Entry 7QH6 (electron microscopy, 3.08 A resolution); this record covers chains W and A of the 46 polymer chains in the assembly.

== Chain W ==
Molecule: 39S ribosomal protein L27, mitochondrial
From: Homo sapiens
UniProt: Q9P0M9 (RM27_HUMAN); residue numbers follow UniProt; this construct covers 1-148
Amino-acid sequence (148 residues; row label = number of the first residue in the row):
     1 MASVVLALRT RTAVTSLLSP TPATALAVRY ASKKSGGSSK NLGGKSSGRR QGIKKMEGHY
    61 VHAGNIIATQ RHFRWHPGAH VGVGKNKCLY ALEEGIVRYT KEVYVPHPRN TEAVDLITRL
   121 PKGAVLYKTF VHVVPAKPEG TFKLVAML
Unresolved in the structure: 1-39

== Chain A ==
Molecule: 16S ribosomal RNA
From: Homo sapiens
Sequence (1559 nucleotides; row label = number of the first residue in the row):
  1671 GCUAAACCUA GCCCCAAACC CACUCCACCU UACUACCAGA CAACCUUAGC CAAACCAUUU
  1731 ACCCAAAUAA AGUAUAGGCG AUAGAAAUUG AAACCUGGCG CAAUAGAUAU AGUACCGCAA
  1791 GGGAAAGAUG AAAAAUUAUA ACCAAGCAUA AUAUAGCAAG GACUAACCCC UAUACCUUCU
  1851 GCAUAAUGAA UUAACUAGAA AUAACUUUGC AAGGAGAGCC AAAGCUAAGA CCCCCGAAAC
  1911 CAGACGAGCU ACCUAAGAAC AGCUAAAAGA GCACACCCGU CUAUGUAGCA AAAUAGUGGG
  1971 AAGAUUUAUA GGUAGAGGCG ACAAACCUAC CGAGCCUGGU GAUAGCUGGU UGUCCAAGAU
  2031 AGAAUCUUAG UUCAACUUUA AAUUUGCCCA CAGAACCCUC UAAAUCCCCU UGUAAAUUUA
  2091 ACUGUUAGUC CAAAGAGGAA CAGCUCUUUG GACACUAGGA AAAAACCUUG UAGAGAGAGU
  2151 AAAAAAUUUA ACACCCAUAG UAGGCCUAAA AGCAGCCACC AAUUAAGAAA GCGUUCAAGC
  2211 UCAACACCCA CUACCUAAAA AAUCCCAAAC AUAUAACUGA ACUCCUCACA CCCAAUUGGA
  2271 CCAAUCUAUC ACCCUAUAGA AGAACUAAUG UUAGUAUAAG UAACAUGAAA ACAUUCUCCU
  2331 CCGCAUAAGC CUGCGUCAGA UUAAAACACU GAACUGACAA UUAACAGCCC AAUAUCUACA
  2391 AUCAACCAAC AAGUCAUUAU UACCCUCACU GUCAACCCAA CACAGGCAUG CUCAUAAGGA
  2451 AAGGUUAAAA AAAGUAAAAG GAACUCGGCA AAUCUUACCC CGCCUGUUUA CCAAAAACAU
  2511 CACCUCUAGC AUCACCAGUA UUAGAGGCAC CGCCUGCCCA GUGACACAUG UUUAACGGCC
  2571 GCGGUACCCU AACCGUGCAA AGGUAGCAUA AUCACUUGUU CCUUAAAUAG GGACCUGUAU
  2631 GAAUGGCUCC ACGAGGGUUC AGCUGUCUCU UACUUUUAAC CAGUGAAAUU GACCUGCCCG
  2691 UGAAGAGGCG GGCAUAACAC AGCAAGACGA GAAGACCCUA UGGAGCUUUA AUUUAUUAAU
  2751 GCAAACAGUA CCUAACAAAC CCACAGGUCC UAAACUACCA AACCUGCAUU AAAAAUUUCG
  2811 GUUGGGGCGA CCUCGGAGCA GAACCCAACC UCCGAGCAGU ACAUGCUAAG ACUUCACCAG
  2871 UCAAAGCGAA CUACUAUACU CAAUUGAUCC AAUAACUUGA CCAACGGAAC AAGUUACCCU
  2931 AGGGAUAACA GCGCAAUCCU AUUCUAGAGU CCAUAUCAAC AAUAGGGUUU ACGACCUCGA
  2991 UGUUGGAUCA GGACAUCCCG AUGGUGCAGC CGCUAUUAAA GGUUCGUUUG UUCAACGAUU
  3051 AAAGUCCUAC GUGAUCUGAG UUCAGACCGG AGUAAUCCAG GUCGGUUUCU AUCUACUUUC
  3111 AAAUUCCUCC CUGUACGAAA GGACAAGAGA AAUAAGGCCU ACUUCACAAA GCGCCUUCCC
  3171 CCGUAAAUGA UAUCAUCUCA ACUUAGUAUU AUACCCACAC CCACCCAAGA ACAGGGUUU
Unresolved in the structure: 1692-1694, 1709-1711, 1733-1736, 1761-1766, 1806-1810, 1936-1970, 2068-2071, 2159-2231, 2350-2362, 2474-2480, 2488-2492, 2545-2649, 2757-2791, 2882-2888, 2952-2971, 2984-3069, 3097-3099, 3110-3112, 3197-3200, 3208-3211, 3229
Construct notes: conflict U3107 (Unk3109 in 1025814679)

== Interface between chain W and chain A ==
Contacting residue pairs (66):
  Asn-41(W) / U2841(A)  hydrogen bond to the phosphate
  Asn-41(W) / C2842(A)  hydrogen bond to the phosphate
  Leu-42(W) / C2821(A)  sugar contact
  Leu-42(W) / C2843(A)  hydrogen bond to the base
  Gly-43(W) / G2825(A)  base contact
  Gly-43(W) / C2842(A)  base contact
  Gly-43(W) / C2843(A)  base contact
  Gly-44(W) / G2825(A)  hydrogen bond to the base
  Gly-44(W) / G2826(A)  base contact
  Lys-45(W) / U2823(A)  phosphate contact
  Ser-46(W) / G2825(A)  phosphate contact
  Ser-46(W) / G2826(A)  phosphate contact
  Ser-47(W) / U2864(A)  base contact
  Ser-47(W) / C2865(A)  phosphate contact
  Gly-48(W) / C2835(A)  phosphate contact
  Gly-48(W) / C2836(A)  phosphate contact
  Gly-48(W) / U2864(A)  base contact
  Arg-49(W) / G2826(A)  salt bridge to the phosphate
  Arg-49(W) / A2827(A)  salt bridge to the phosphate
  Arg-49(W) / C2835(A)  hydrogen bond to the phosphate
  Arg-49(W) / U2864(A)  base contact
  Arg-50(W) / C2834(A)  phosphate contact
  Arg-50(W) / C2835(A)  hydrogen bond to the phosphate
  Arg-50(W) / U2863(A)  phosphate contact
  Arg-50(W) / U2864(A)  salt bridge to the phosphate
  Arg-50(W) / C2865(A)  hydrogen bond to the sugar
  Ile-53(W) / A2064(A)  sugar contact
  Lys-54(W) / C2862(A)  hydrogen bond to the phosphate
  Lys-54(W) / U2863(A)  salt bridge to the phosphate
  Met-56(W) / G2063(A)  hydrogen bond to the base
  Met-56(W) / A2064(A)  sugar contact
  Met-56(W) / C2076(A)  base contact
  Glu-57(W) / A2062(A)  base contact
  Glu-57(W) / G2063(A)  hydrogen bond to the sugar
  His-59(W) / C2077(A)  hydrogen bond to the phosphate
  Ala-63(W) / A2859(A)  base contact
  Ala-63(W) / G2860(A)  hydrogen bond to the sugar
  Gly-64(W) / A2859(A)  base contact
  Gly-64(W) / G2860(A)  hydrogen bond to the sugar
  Asn-65(W) / G2860(A)  hydrogen bond to the sugar
  Asn-65(W) / A2861(A)  hydrogen bond to the phosphate
  Ile-66(W) / A2861(A)  hydrogen bond to the sugar
  Ile-66(W) / C2862(A)  sugar contact
  Ile-66(W) / C2872(A)  base contact
  Thr-69(W) / C2862(A)  hydrogen bond to the sugar
  Arg-71(W) / G2826(A)  sugar contact
  Arg-71(W) / A2892(A)  hydrogen bond to the base
  Arg-74(W) / A2064(A)  sugar contact
  Arg-74(W) / A2065(A)  salt bridge to the phosphate
  Arg-74(W) / A2833(A)  salt bridge to the phosphate
  Trp-75(W) / A2064(A)  hydrogen bond to the phosphate
  Trp-75(W) / A2065(A)  phosphate contact
  Gly-84(W) / C2872(A)  phosphate contact
  Gly-84(W) / A2873(A)  phosphate contact
  Lys-85(W) / C2872(A)  salt bridge to the phosphate
  Lys-85(W) / A2873(A)  hydrogen bond to the phosphate
  Asn-86(W) / U2871(A)  hydrogen bond to the sugar
  Asn-86(W) / C2872(A)  sugar contact
  Cys-88(W) / C2872(A)  hydrogen bond to the sugar
  Tyr-90(W) / A2873(A)  hydrogen bond to the phosphate
  Tyr-90(W) / A2874(A)  sugar contact
  Tyr-99(W) / G2063(A)  sugar contact
  Tyr-99(W) / A2064(A)  sugar contact
  Lys-101(W) / A2064(A)  salt bridge to the phosphate
  Thr-129(W) / A2064(A)  phosphate contact
  Thr-129(W) / A2065(A)  sugar contact
Also at the interface, not in a pair above, chain W (35 interface residues in all): Gln-51, Gly-52, Leu-92, Lys-128
Also at the interface, not in a pair above, chain A (36 interface residues in all): C2066, C2078, C2822, C2824, A2832, G2844

== Overview ==
The interface between chain W and chain A involves 35 residues on one side and 36 on the other, with 23
hydrogen bonds and 8 salt bridges. Among the polar pairs are Leu-42(W)/C2843(A), Gly-44(W)/G2825(A) and
Met-56(W)/G2063(A).
Chain W is 39S ribosomal protein L27, mitochondrial and chain A is 16S ribosomal RNA, both from Homo sapiens;
the structure, Cryo-EM structure of the human mtLSU assembly intermediate upon MRM2 depletion - class 1, was
determined by electron microscopy (same publication as 7QH7).
